Entry 2OWJ (X-ray diffraction, 2.50 A resolution); this record covers chain A.

Chain A:
Name: Sensor protein fixL
From: Bradyrhizobium japonicum
UniProt: P23222 (FIXL_BRAJA); numbering as in UniProt (aligned over 154-269)
Chain sequence (116 residues; numbered 154 to 269; the number before each row is that of its first residue):
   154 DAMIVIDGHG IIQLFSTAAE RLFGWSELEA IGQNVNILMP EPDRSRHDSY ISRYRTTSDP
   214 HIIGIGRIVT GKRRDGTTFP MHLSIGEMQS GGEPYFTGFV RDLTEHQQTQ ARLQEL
Metal / ion sites: heme Fe: His200 (together with carbon monoxide)
Ligand contacts:
  - carbon monoxide (CMO): His200, Ile215, Leu236, Ile238
  - heme (HEM): Ile157, Ile159, Val188, Leu191, Met192, Asp196, His200, Tyr203, Ile204, Arg206, Tyr207, Asp212, Pro213, His214, Ile215, Ile216, Arg220, Val222, Thr223, Gly224, Met234, Leu236, Ile238, Phe249, Thr250, Gly251
UniProt features mapped onto this chain:
  - binding site (heme): His200

In short:
Bound to chain A: heme and carbon monoxide. UniProt lists heme-binding residue His200.
Chain A is Sensor protein fixL (Bradyrhizobium japonicum); the structure, Structure of an early-microsecond
photolyzed state of CO-bjFixLH, dark state, was determined by X-ray diffraction together with 2OWH from the
same study.
